Entry 6ZVC (X-ray diffraction, 2.51 A resolution); this record covers chains A and P.

Chain A:
Name: 14-3-3 protein sigma
Organism: Homo sapiens
Reference sequence: P31947 (1433S_HUMAN); numbering as in UniProt (aligned over 1-248)
Sequence (253 residues; row label = number of the first residue in the row; numbers below 1 keep their minus sign (Gly-4 is residue -4)):
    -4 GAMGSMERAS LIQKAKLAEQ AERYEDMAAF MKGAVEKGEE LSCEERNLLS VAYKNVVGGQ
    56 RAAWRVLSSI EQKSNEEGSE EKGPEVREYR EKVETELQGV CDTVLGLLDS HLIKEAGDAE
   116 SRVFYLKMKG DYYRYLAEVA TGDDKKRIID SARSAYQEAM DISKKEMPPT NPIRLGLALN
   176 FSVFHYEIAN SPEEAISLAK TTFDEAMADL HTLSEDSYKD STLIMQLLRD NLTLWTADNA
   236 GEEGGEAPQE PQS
Disordered / not traced: 232-248
Modified positions: Cys38 (S-hydroxycysteine; CSO)
Sequence notes: expression tag (-4 to 0)
Ion coordination: Mg2+ site 1: Ala-3, Glu83; Mg2+ site 2: Glu35, Glu110, Glu188
Curated features (UniProtKB/Swiss-Prot):
  - site (Interaction with phosphoserine on interacting protein): Arg56, Arg129
  - modified residue (Phosphoserine): Ser5, Ser74, Ser248

Chain P:
Name: phosphorylated Gab2pT391 peptide
Sequence (13 residues; row label = number of the first residue in the row):
   386 IPRRNTLPAM DNS
Disordered / not traced: 386, 397-398
Modified positions: Thr391 (phosphothreonine; TPO)

Chain A / chain P interface:
Residue-residue contacts (36; chain A residue first):
  Glu17(A) with Asp396(P)
  Tyr19(A) with Asp396(P), hydrogen bond
  Ser45(A) with Pro393(P)
  Lys49(A) with Thr391(P); Leu392(P), hydrogen bond (side chain-backbone); Pro393(P), hydrogen bond (side chain-backbone)
  Asn50(A) with Met395(P); Asp396(P), hydrogen bond (side chain-backbone)
  Gly53(A) with Met395(P)
  Gly54(A) with Met395(P)
  Arg56(A) with Arg388(P); Arg389(P); Thr391(P)
  Arg60(A) with Arg388(P)
  Lys122(A) with Leu392(P), hydrogen bond (side chain-backbone)
  Asp126(A) with Leu392(P)
  Arg129(A) with Arg389(P); Thr391(P)
  Tyr130(A) with Thr391(P)
  Leu174(A) with Asn390(P); Thr391(P); Leu392(P), hydrophobic
  Asn175(A) with Thr391(P); Leu392(P), hydrogen bond (side chain-backbone)
  Val178(A) with Arg389(P); Asn390(P); Thr391(P)
  Glu182(A) with Arg389(P), salt bridge
  Ile219(A) with Leu392(P), hydrophobic
  Leu222(A) with Asn390(P); Leu392(P), hydrophobic
  Asp225(A) with Asn390(P)
  Asn226(A) with Arg389(P); Asn390(P), hydrogen bond (side chain-backbone)
  Leu229(A) with Pro387(P); Arg389(P)
Other interface residues (no listed pair), chain A (25 interface residues in all): Glu133, Gly171, Trp230

Overview:
The interface between chain A and chain P involves 25 residues on one side and 9 on the other; the contacts
include 7 hydrogen bonds and 1 salt bridge. Polar pairs include Glu182(A)-Arg389(P), Tyr19(A)-Asp396(P) and
Lys49(A)-Leu392(P). Ala-3(A) and Glu83(A) form the Mg2+ site 1.
Here chain A is 14-3-3 protein sigma (Homo sapiens) and chain P is phosphorylated Gab2pT391 peptide. Entry
6ZVC (14-3-3 Sigma in complex with phosphorylated Gab2pT391 peptide - 48h incubation) was determined by X-ray
diffraction.
